Entry 5L5Q (X-ray diffraction, 2.80 A resolution); this record covers chains H and I of the 28 polymer chains in the assembly.

[Chain H]
Molecule: Proteasome subunit beta type-2
Organism: Saccharomyces cerevisiae (strain ATCC 204508 / S288c)
Notes: EC 3.4.25.1
UniProt: P25043 (PSB2_YEAST); residues 1-232 here correspond to UniProt positions 30-261 (UniProt number = residue number + 29)
Amino-acid sequence (232 residues; numbered 1 to 232; the number before each row is that of its first residue):
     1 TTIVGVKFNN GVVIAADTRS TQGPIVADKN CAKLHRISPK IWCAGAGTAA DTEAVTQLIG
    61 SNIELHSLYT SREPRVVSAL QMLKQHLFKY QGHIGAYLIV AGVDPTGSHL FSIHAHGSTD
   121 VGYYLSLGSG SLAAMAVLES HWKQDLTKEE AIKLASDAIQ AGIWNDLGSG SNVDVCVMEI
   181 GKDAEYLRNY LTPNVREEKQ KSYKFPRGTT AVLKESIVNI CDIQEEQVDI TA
Unresolved in the structure: 227-232
Curated features (UniProtKB/Swiss-Prot):
  - active site: Thr1 (Nucleophile)

[Chain I]
Molecule: Proteasome subunit beta type-3
Organism: Saccharomyces cerevisiae (strain ATCC 204508 / S288c)
Notes: EC 3.4.25.1
UniProt: P25451 (PSB3_YEAST); residues 0-204 here correspond to UniProt positions 1-205 (UniProt number = residue number + 1)
Amino-acid sequence (205 residues; row label = number of the first residue in the row; numbering starts at 0):
     0 MSDPSSINGG IVVAMTGKDC VAIACDLRLG SQSLGVSNKF EKIFHYGHVF LGITGLATDV
    60 TTLNEMFRYK TNLYKLKEER AIEPETFTQL VSSSLYERRF GPYFVGPVVA GINSKSGKPF
   120 IAGFDLIGCI DEAKDFIVSG TASDQLFGMC ESLYEPNLEP EDLFETISQA LLNAADRDAL
   180 SGWGAVVYII KKDEVVKRYL KMRQD
Unresolved in the structure: 0
Ion coordination: Mg2+ site 1: Ala174, Asp177, Ser180; Mg2+ site 2: Asp204 (shared with 3 residues of chain Y)
Curated features (UniProtKB/Swiss-Prot):
  - modified residue: Ser30 (Phosphoserine)
  - cross-link: Lys69 (Glycyl lysine isopeptide (Lys-Gly) (interchain with G-Cter in ubiquitin))

[Chain H / chain I interface]
Pairs across the interface - 57 pairs, chain H then chain I:
  Ile25(H) with Asp143(I); Phe146(I), hydrophobic
  Val26(H) with Phe146(I)
  Ala27(H) with Asp130(I); Phe146(I), hydrophobic
  Asp28(H) with Asp130(I)
  Lys29(H) with Glu150(I), salt bridge
  Ala49(H) with Cys128(I), hydrophobic
  Ala50(H) with Tyr95(I); Ile126(I), hydrophobic; Cys128(I)
  Asp51(H) with Tyr95(I), hydrogen bond; Arg98(I), salt bridge
  Ala54(H) with Tyr95(I)
  Tyr90(H) with Phe99(I), hydrophobic
  His93(H) with Arg98(I), hydrogen bond (backbone-side chain); Phe99(I)
  Ile94(H) with Phe99(I), hydrophobic
  Arg196(H) with Glu150(I), salt bridge
  Lys199(H) with Glu150(I); Ser151(I); Tyr153(I), hydrogen bond (side chain-backbone)
  Ser202(H) with Glu154(I), hydrogen bond
  Tyr203(H) with Ser151(I); Leu152(I), hydrophobic
  Lys204(H) with Asp161(I), salt bridge
  Phe205(H) with Gln168(I)
  Arg207(H) with Glu160(I), salt bridge; Asp161(I), salt bridge
  Gly208(H) with Glu164(I), hydrogen bond (backbone-side chain)
  Thr209(H) with Glu164(I)
  Thr210(H) with Glu164(I), hydrogen bond; Ser167(I); Gln168(I), hydrogen bond; Leu199(I)
  Ala211(H) with Leu199(I); Lys200(I), hydrogen bond (backbone-backbone)
  Val212(H) with Phe163(I), hydrophobic; Tyr198(I)
  Leu213(H) with Tyr198(I), hydrogen bond (backbone-backbone); Leu199(I); Lys200(I)
  Lys214(H) with Lys196(I); Arg197(I); Tyr198(I), hydrogen bond (backbone-backbone)
  Glu215(H) with Lys196(I); Arg197(I), salt bridge
  Ser216(H) with Val195(I); Lys196(I), hydrogen bond (backbone-backbone)
  Ile217(H) with Val194(I)
  Val218(H) with His44(I); Val194(I), hydrogen bond (backbone-backbone); Lys196(I)
  Asn219(H) with His44(I)
  Ile220(H) with Gly46(I); Val194(I), hydrophobic
  Asp222(H) with Lys74(I), salt bridge
Interface residues without a listed pair, chain H (37 interface residues in all): Gln22, Thr48, Gly95, Pro206
Interface residues without a listed pair, chain I (38 interface residues in all): His47, Phe49, Asp124, Glu131, Leu157, Glu158, Thr165, Leu171, Tyr187

[Overview]
Chain H and chain I form an interface of 37 and 38 residues respectively; the contacts include 12 hydrogen
bonds and 8 salt bridges. Polar pairs include Lys29(H)-Glu150(I), Asp51(H)-Arg98(I) and Arg196(H)-Glu150(I).
Curated annotation (UniProt) lists active-site residue Thr1(H) on chain H.
Here chain H is Proteasome subunit beta type-2 and chain I is Proteasome subunit beta type-3, both from
Saccharomyces cerevisiae (strain ATCC 204508 / S288c). Entry 5L5Q (Yeast 20S proteasome with human beta5i
(1-138) and human beta6 (97-111; 118-133) in complex with epoxyketone ...) was determined by X-ray
diffraction, deposited together with 5L52, 5L54, 5L55, 5L5A, 5L5B, 5L5D and 30 further entries.
